7CNN - chains D and E of the 6 polymer chains in the assembly; structure by X-ray diffraction, 2.50 A resolution.

== Chain D ==
Molecule: Tubulin beta chain
Organism: Sus scrofa
UniProtKB: A0A287AGU7 (A0A287AGU7_PIG); the author numbering skips numbers that UniProt does not, so the offset changes along the chain: 1-42 = UniProt 1-42; 45-360 = UniProt 43-358; 369-455 = UniProt 359-445
Chain sequence (445 residues; numbered 1 to 455; 10 numbers in that range are skipped by the numbering (no residue carries them; nothing is unmodelled there); the number before each row is that of its first residue):
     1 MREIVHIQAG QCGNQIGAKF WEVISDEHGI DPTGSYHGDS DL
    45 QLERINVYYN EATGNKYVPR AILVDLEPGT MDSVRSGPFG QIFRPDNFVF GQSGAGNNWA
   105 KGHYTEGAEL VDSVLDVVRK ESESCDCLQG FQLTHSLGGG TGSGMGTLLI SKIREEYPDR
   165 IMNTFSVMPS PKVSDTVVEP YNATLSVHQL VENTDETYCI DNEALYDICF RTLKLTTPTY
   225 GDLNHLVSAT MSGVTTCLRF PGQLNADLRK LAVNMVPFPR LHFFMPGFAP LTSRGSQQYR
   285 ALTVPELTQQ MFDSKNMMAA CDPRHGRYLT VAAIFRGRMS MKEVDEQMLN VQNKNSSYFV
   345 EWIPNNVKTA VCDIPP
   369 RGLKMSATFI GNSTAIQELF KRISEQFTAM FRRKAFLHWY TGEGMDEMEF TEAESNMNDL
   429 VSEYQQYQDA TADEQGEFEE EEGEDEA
Disordered / not traced: 1, 276-285, 442-455
Ligand contacts: GTP (guanosine-5'-triphosphate): Gly-10, Gln-11, Cys-12, Gln-15, Ile-16, Asp-69, Ala-99, Gly-100, Asn-101, Asn-102, Ser-140, Gly-142, Gly-143, Gly-144, Thr-145, Gly-146, Ser-147, Val-171, Pro-173, Val-177, Ser-178, Glu-183, Asn-206, Leu-209, Tyr-224, Leu-227, Asn-228

== Chain E ==
Molecule: Stathmin-4
Organism: Mus musculus
UniProtKB: P63042 (STMN4_MOUSE); residues 5-145 here correspond to UniProt positions 49-189 (UniProt number = residue number + 44)
Chain sequence (143 residues; numbered 3 to 145; the number before each row is that of its first residue):
     3 MADMEVIELN KCTSGQSFEV ILKPPSFDGV PEFNASLPRR RDPSLEEIQK KLEAAEERRK
    63 YQEAELLKHL AEKREHEREV IQKAIEENNN FIKMAKEKLA QKMESNKENR EAHLAAMLER
   123 LQEKDKHAEE VRKNKELKEE ASR
Disordered / not traced: 3-5, 29-43, 143-145
Differences from the reference sequence: initiating methionine (3); expression tag (4)
Bound ions: Ca2+ near Asp-44 (its only coordinating residue here)

== Chain D / chain E interface ==
Contacting residue pairs - 25 pairs, chain D then chain E:
  His-107(D) / Lys-126(E)
  Tyr-108(D) / His-129(E)  hydrogen bond
  Tyr-108(D) / Ala-130(E)  hydrophobic
  Tyr-108(D) / Val-133(E)  hydrophobic
  Tyr-108(D) / Arg-134(E)  hydrogen bond (backbone-side chain)
  Thr-109(D) / Lys-137(E)
  Ala-112(D) / Arg-134(E)
  Ser-155(D) / Leu-123(E)
  Ser-155(D) / Lys-126(E)
  Lys-156(D) / Asp-127(E)
  Arg-158(D) / Leu-123(E)
  Glu-159(D) / Leu-123(E)
  Glu-159(D) / Gln-124(E)  hydrogen bond
  Glu-159(D) / Asp-127(E)
  Pro-162(D) / Met-119(E)  hydrophobic
  Pro-162(D) / Leu-120(E)  hydrophobic
  Gln-193(D) / Lys-126(E)
  Asn-197(D) / Leu-123(E)
  Gly-410(D) / Lys-137(E)
  Glu-411(D) / Val-133(E)
  Glu-411(D) / Lys-137(E)  salt bridge
  Gly-412(D) / Val-133(E)
  Gly-412(D) / Lys-137(E)
  Met-413(D) / Val-133(E)
  Glu-417(D) / His-129(E)  salt bridge
Also at the interface, not in a pair above, chain D (17 interface residues in all): Asp-163
Also at the interface, not in a pair above, chain E (14 interface residues in all): Arg-112, Leu-116, Asn-136

== Overview ==
17 residues of chain D and 14 residues of chain E are in contact; the contacts include 3 hydrogen bonds and 2
salt bridges. Polar pairs include Glu-411(D)/Lys-137(E), Glu-417(D)/His-129(E) and Tyr-108(D)/His-129(E).
Bound to chain D: GTP.
Chain D is Tubulin beta chain (Sus scrofa) and chain E is Stathmin-4 (Mus musculus); the structure,
vinorelbine in complex with tubulin, was determined by X-ray diffraction (same publication as 7CNM and 7CNO).
